3JB6 - chains A and D of the 4 polymer chains in the assembly; structure by electron microscopy, 3.30 A resolution.

[Chain A]
Molecule: RNA-dependent RNA polymerase
From: Bombyx mori cypovirus 1
Notes: EC 2.7.7.48
Reference sequence: D0EZK6 (D0EZK6_CPVBM); residues 1-1225 here = UniProt positions 1-1225
Sequence (1225 residues; row label = number of the first residue in the row):
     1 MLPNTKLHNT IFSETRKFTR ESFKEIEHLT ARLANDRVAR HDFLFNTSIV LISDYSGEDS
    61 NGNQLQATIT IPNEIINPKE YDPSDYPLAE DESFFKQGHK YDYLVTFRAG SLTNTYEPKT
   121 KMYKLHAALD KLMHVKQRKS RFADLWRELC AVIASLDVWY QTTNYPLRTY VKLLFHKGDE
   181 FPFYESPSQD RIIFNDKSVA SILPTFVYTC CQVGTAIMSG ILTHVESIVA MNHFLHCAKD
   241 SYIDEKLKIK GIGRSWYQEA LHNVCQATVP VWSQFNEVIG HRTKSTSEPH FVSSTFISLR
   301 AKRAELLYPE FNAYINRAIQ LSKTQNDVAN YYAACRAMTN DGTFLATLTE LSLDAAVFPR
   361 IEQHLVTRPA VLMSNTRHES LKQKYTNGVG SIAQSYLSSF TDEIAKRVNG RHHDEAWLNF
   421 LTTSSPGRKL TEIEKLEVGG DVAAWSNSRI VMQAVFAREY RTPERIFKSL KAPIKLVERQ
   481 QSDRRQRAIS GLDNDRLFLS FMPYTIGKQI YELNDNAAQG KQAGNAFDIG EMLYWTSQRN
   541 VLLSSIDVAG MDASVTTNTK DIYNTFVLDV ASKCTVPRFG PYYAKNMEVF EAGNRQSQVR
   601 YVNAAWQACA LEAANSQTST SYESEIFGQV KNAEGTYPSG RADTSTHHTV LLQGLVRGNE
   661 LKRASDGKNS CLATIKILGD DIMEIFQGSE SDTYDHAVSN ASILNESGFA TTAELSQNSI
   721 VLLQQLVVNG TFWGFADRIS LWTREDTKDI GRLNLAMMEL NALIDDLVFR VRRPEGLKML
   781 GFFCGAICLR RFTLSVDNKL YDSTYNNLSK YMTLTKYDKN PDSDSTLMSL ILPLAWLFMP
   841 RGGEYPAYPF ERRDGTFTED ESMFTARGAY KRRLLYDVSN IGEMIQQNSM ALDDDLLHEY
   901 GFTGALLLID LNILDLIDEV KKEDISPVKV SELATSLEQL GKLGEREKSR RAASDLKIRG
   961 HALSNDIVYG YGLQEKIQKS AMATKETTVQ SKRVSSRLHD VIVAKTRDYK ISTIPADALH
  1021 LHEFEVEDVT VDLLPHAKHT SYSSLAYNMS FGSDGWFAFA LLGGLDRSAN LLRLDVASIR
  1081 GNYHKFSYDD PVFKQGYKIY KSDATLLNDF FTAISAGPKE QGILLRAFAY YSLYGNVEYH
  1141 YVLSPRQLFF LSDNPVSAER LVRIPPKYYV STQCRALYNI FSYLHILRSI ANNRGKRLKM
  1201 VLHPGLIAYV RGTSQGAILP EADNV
Unresolved in the structure: 1-4, 425-448, 1225
Residues lining bound ligands: GTP (guanosine-5'-triphosphate): Asn-35, Arg-37, Arg-40, Asp-144, Arg-147, Glu-180, Tyr-184, Asn-195, Arg-791

[Chain D]
Molecule: VP1 csp
From: Bombyx mori cypovirus 1
Reference sequence: D3JWE6 (D3JWE6_CPVBM); residue numbers follow UniProt; this construct covers 111-134
Sequence (24 residues; row label = number of the first residue in the row):
   111 PTVVQSRTDV FNEQFANEAL HPMT
Unresolved in the structure: 127-134

[Chain A / chain D interface]
Residue-residue contacts (21; chain A residue first):
  Asp-1032(A) with Gln-124(D)
  Leu-1033(A) with Gln-124(D), hydrogen bond (backbone-side chain)
  Leu-1034(A) with Phe-125(D)
  Ala-1037(A) with Phe-121(D)
  Lys-1038(A) with Phe-121(D)
  Ser-1041(A) with Phe-121(D)
  Phe-1051(A) with Thr-118(D); Phe-121(D), hydrophobic
  Gly-1052(A) with Arg-117(D), hydrogen bond (backbone-side chain)
  Ser-1053(A) with Arg-117(D), hydrogen bond (backbone-side chain)
  Asp-1054(A) with Arg-117(D), salt bridge
  Trp-1056(A) with Phe-121(D), hydrophobic
  Phe-1057(A) with Arg-117(D)
  Ile-1190(A) with Arg-117(D), hydrogen bond (backbone-side chain)
  Ala-1191(A) with Arg-117(D), hydrogen bond (backbone-side chain)
  Asn-1193(A) with Val-113(D); Arg-117(D), hydrogen bond (backbone-side chain)
  Arg-1194(A) with Pro-111(D), hydrogen bond (side chain-backbone); Val-113(D); Ser-116(D); Val-120(D)
Other interface residues (no listed pair), chain A (18 interface residues in all): Val-1031, Asn-1192
Other interface residues (no listed pair), chain D (11 interface residues in all): Thr-112, Val-114

[In short]
18 residues of chain A and 11 residues of chain D are in contact, with 7 hydrogen bonds and 1 salt bridge.
Polar pairs include Asp-1054(A)/Arg-117(D), Leu-1033(A)/Gln-124(D) and Gly-1052(A)/Arg-117(D). Bound to chain
A: GTP.
Here chain A is RNA-dependent RNA polymerase and chain D is VP1 csp, both from Bombyx mori cypovirus 1. Entry
3JB6 (In situ structures of the segmented genome and RNA polymerase complex inside a dsRNA virus) was
determined by electron microscopy, deposited together with 3JB7.
